Entry 1HB3 (X-ray diffraction, 1.40 A resolution); this record covers chain A.

Chain A:
Protein: Isopenicillin N synthase
Organism: Emericella nidulans (strain FGSC A4 / ATCC 38163 / CBS 112.46 / NRRL 194 / M139)
Reference sequence: P05326 (IPNS_EMENI); residues 1-331 here = UniProt positions 1-331
Chain sequence (331 residues; numbered 1 to 331; the number before each row is that of its first residue):
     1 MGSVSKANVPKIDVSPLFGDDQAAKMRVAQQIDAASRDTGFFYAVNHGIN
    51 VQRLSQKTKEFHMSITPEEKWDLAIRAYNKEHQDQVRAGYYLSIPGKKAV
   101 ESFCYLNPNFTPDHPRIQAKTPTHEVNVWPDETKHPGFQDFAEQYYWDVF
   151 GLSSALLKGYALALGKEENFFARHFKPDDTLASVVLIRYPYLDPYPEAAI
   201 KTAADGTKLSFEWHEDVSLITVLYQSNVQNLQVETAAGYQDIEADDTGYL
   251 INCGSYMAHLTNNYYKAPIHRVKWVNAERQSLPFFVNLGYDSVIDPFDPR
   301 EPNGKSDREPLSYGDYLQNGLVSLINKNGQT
Disordered / not traced: 1-2
Bound ions: Fe2+: H214, D216, H270 (together with L-D-(a-aminoadipoyl)-L-(b-oxo)-cysteine)
Small-molecule neighbours: L-D-(a-aminoadipoyl)-L-(b-oxo)-cysteine (SCV; N6-[(1S)-2-{[(1R)-1-carboxy-2-methylpropyl]oxy}-1-(mercaptocarbonyl)-2-oxoethyl]-6-oxo-L-lysine): R87, Y91, C104, S183, V185, I187, Y189, F211, H214, D216, L223, Q225, L231, V272, S281, P283, F285, L321, L324, T331
Curated features (UniProtKB/Swiss-Prot):
  - binding site (isopenicillin N): R87, Y91, S183, Y189, S281
  - binding site (N-[(5S)-5-amino-5-carboxypentanoyl]-L-cysteinyl-D-valine): R87, Y91, S183, Y189, H214, D216, S281
  - binding site (Fe(2+)): H214, D216, H270
  - binding site (2-oxoglutarate): R279
  - site: F211 (Transition state stabilizer)
  - mutagenesis: K98 (K98E: Strongly reduced the catalytic activity), L223 (L223I/V: Strongly reduced the catalytic activity), L231 (L231I/V: Strongly reduced the catalytic activity; L231T: Abolishes the catalytic activity), V272 (V272T: Strongly reduced the catalytic activity), P283 (P283A/I/V: Strongly reduced the catalytic activity; P283L: Abolishes the catalytic activity)
Reported in the primary citation:
  - catalytic residues: D216, N252 (proposed by the authors, not directly observed)

Summary:
Ligands of chain A: L-D-(a-aminoadipoyl)-L-(b-oxo)-cysteine. The Fe2+ site is built by H214, D216 and H270.
UniProt lists 5 isopenicillin N-binding residues, 7
N-[(5S)-5-amino-5-carboxypentanoyl]-L-cysteinyl-D-valine-binding residues, 3 Fe2+-binding residues and residue
binding 2-oxoglutarate R279. From the paper: catalytic residues D216 and N252.
Chain A is Isopenicillin N synthase (Emericella nidulans (strain FGSC A4 / ATCC 38163 / CBS 112.46 / NRRL 194
/ M139)); the structure, Isopenicillin N synthase from aspergillus nidulans (oxygen exposed product from
anaerobic acov Fe complex), was determined by X-ray diffraction, deposited together with 1HB1, 1HB2 and 1HB4.
